7MSC - chains A and N of the 55 polymer chains in the assembly; structure by electron microscopy, 2.97 A resolution.

== Chain A ==
Molecule: 23S rRNA
Source organism: Mycobacterium tuberculosis (strain ATCC 25618 / H37Rv)
Sequence (3138 nucleotides; row label = number of the first residue in the row):
     1 UUGUAAGUGUCUAAGGGCGCAUGGUGGAUGCCUUGGCAUCGAGAGCCGAU
    51 GAAGGACGUGGGAGGCUGCGAUAUGCCUCGGGGAGCUGUCAACCGAGCGU
   101 GGAUCCGAGGAUUUCCGAAUGGGGAAACCCAGCACGAGUGAUGUCGUGCU
   151 ACCCGCAUCUGAAUAUAUAGGGUGCGGGAGGGAACGCGGGGAAGUGAAAC
   201 AUCUCAGUACCCGUAGGAGGAGAAAACAAUUGUGAUUCCGCAAGUAGUGG
   251 CGAGCGAACGCGGAACAGGCUAAACCGCACGCAUGGGUAACCGGGUAGGG
   301 GUUGUGUGUGCGGGGUUGUGGGAGGAUAUGUCUCAGCGCUACCCGGCUGA
   351 GAGGCAGUCAGAAAGUGUCGUGGUUAGCGGAAGUGGCCUGGGAUGGUCUG
   401 CCGUAGACGGUGAGAGCCCGGUACGCGAAAACCCGGCACCUGCCUAGUAU
   451 CAAUUCCCGAGUAGCAGCGGGCCCGUGGAAUCCGCUGUGAAUCCGCCGGG
   501 ACCACCCGGUAAGCCUAAAUACUCCUCGAUGACCGAUAGCGGAUUAGUAC
   551 CGUGAGGGAAUGGUGAAAAGUACCCCGGGAGGGGAGUGAAAGAGUACCUG
   601 AAACCGUGUGCCUACAAUCCGUCAGAGCCUCCUUUUCCUCUCCGGAGGAG
   651 GGUGGUGAUGGCGUGCCUUUUGAAGAAUGAGCCUGCGAGUCAGGGACAUG
   701 UCGCAAGGUUAACCCGUGUGGGGUAGCCGCAGCGAAAGCGAGUCUGAAUA
   751 GGGCGACCCACACGCGCAUACGCGCGUGUGAAUAGUGGCGUGUUCUGGAC
   801 CCGAAGCGGAGUGAUCUACCCAUGGCCAGGGUGAAGCGCGGGUAAGACCG
   851 CGUGGAGGCCCGAACCCACUUAGGUUGAAGACUGAGGGGAUGAGCUGUGG
   901 GUAGGGGUGAAAGGCCAAUCAAACUCCGUGAUAGCUGGUUCUCCCCGAAA
   951 UGCAUUUAGGUGCAGCGUUGCGUGGUUCACCGCGGAGGUAGAGCUACUGG
  1001 AUGGCCGAUGGGCCCUACUAGGUUACUGACGUCAGCCAAACUCCGAAUGC
  1051 CGUGGUGUAAAGCGUGGCAGUGAGACGGCGGGGGAUAAGCUCCGUACGUC
  1101 GAAAGGGAAACAGCCCAGAUCGCCGGCUAAGGCCCCCAAGCGUGUGCUAA
  1151 GUGGGAAAGGAUGUGCAGUCGCAAAGACAACCAGGAGGUUGGCUUAGAAG
  1201 CAGCCACCCUUGAAAGAGUGCGUAAUAGCUCACUGGUCAAGUGAUUGUGC
  1251 GCCGAUAAUGUAGCGGGGCUCAAGCACACCGCCGAAGCCGCGGCACAUCC
  1301 ACCUUGUGGUGGGUGUGGGUAGGGGAGCGUCCCUCAUUCAGCGAAGCCAC
  1351 CGGGUGACCGGUGGUGGAGGGUGGGGGAGUGAGAAUGCAGGCAUGAGUAG
  1401 CGACAAGGCAAGUGAGAACCUUGCCCGCCGAAAGACCAAGGGUUCCUGGG
  1451 CCAGGCCAGUCCGCCCAGGGUGAGUCGGGACCUAAGGCGAGGCCGACAGG
  1501 CGUAGUCGAUGGACAACGGGUUGAUAUUCCCGUACCCGUGUGUGGGCGCC
  1551 CGUGACGAAUCAGCGGUACUAACCACCCAAAACCGGAUCGAUCACUCCCC
  1601 UUCGGGGGUGUGGAGUUCUGGGGCUGCGUGGGAACUUCGCUGGUAGUAGU
  1651 CAAGCGAAGGGGUGACGCAGGAAGGUAGCCGUACCAGUCAGUGGUAACAC
  1701 UGGGGCAAGCCGGUAGGGAGAGCGAUAGGCAAAUCCGUCGCUCACUAAUC
  1751 CUGAGAGGUGACGCAUAGCCGGUUGAGGCGAAUUCGGUGAUCCUCUGCUG
  1801 CCAAGAAAAGCCUCUAGCGAGCACACACACGGCCCGUACCCCAAACCGAC
  1851 ACAGGUGGUCAGGUAGAGCAUACCAAGGCGUACGAGAUAACUAUGGUUAA
  1901 GGAACUCGGCAAAAUGCCCCCGUAACUUCGGGAGAAGGGGGACCGGAAUA
  1951 UCGUGAACACCCUUGCGGUGGGAGCGGGAUCCGGUCGCAGAAACCAGUGA
  2001 GGAGCGACUGUUUACUAAAAACACAGGUCCGUGCGAAGUCGCAAGACGAU
  2051 GUAUACGGACUGACGCCUGCCCGGUGCUGGAAGGUUAAGAGGACCCGUUA
  2101 ACCCGCAAGGGUGAAGCGGAGAAUUUAAGCCCCAGUAAACGGCGGUGGUA
  2151 ACUAUAACCAUCCUAAGGUAGCGAAAUUCCUUGUCGGGUAAGUUCCGACC
  2201 UGCACGAAUGGCGUAACGACUUCUCAACUGUCUCAACCAUAGACUCGGCG
  2251 AAAUUGCACUACGAGUAAAGAUGCUCGUUACGCGCGGCAGGACGAAAAGA
  2301 CCCCGGGACCUUCACUACAACUUGGUAUUGAUGUUCGGUACGGUUUGUGU
  2351 AGGAUAGGUGGGAGACUGUGAAACCUCGACGCCAGUUGGGGCGGAGUCGU
  2401 UGUUGAAAUACCACUCUGAUCGUAUUGGGCAUCUAACCUCGAACCCUGAA
  2451 UCGGGUUUAGGGACAGUGCCUGGCGGGUAGUUUAACUGGGGCGGUUGCCU
  2501 CCUAAAAUGUAACGGAGGCGCCCAAAGGUUCCCUCAACCUGGACGGCAAU
  2551 CAGGUGGCGAGUGUAAAUGCACAAGGGAGCUUGACUGCGAGACUUACAAG
  2601 UCAAGCAGGGACGAAAGUCGGGAUUAGUGAUCCGGCACCCCCGAGUGGAA
  2651 GGGGUGUCGCUCAACGGAUAAAAGGUACCCCGGGGAUAACAGGCUGAUCU
  2701 UCCCCAAGAGUCCAUAUCGACGGGAUGGUUUGGCACCUCGAUGUCGGCUC
  2751 GUCGCAUCCUGGGGCUGGAGCAGGUCCCAAGGGUUGGGCUGUUCGCCCAU
  2801 UAAAGCGGCACGCGAGCUGGGUUUAGAACGUCGUGAGACAGUUCGGUCUC
  2851 UAUCCGCCGCGCGCGUCAGAAACUUGAGGAAACCUGUCCCUAGUACGAGA
  2901 GGACCGGGACGGACGAACCUCUGGUGCACCAGUUGUCCCGCCAGGGGCAC
  2951 CGCUGGAUAGCCACGUUCGGUCAGGAUAACCGCUGAAAGCAUCUAAGCGG
  3001 GAAACCUUCUCCAAGAUCAGGUUUCUCACCCACUUGGUGGGAUAAGGCCC
  3051 CCCGCAGAACACGGGUUCAAUAGGUCAGACCUGGAAGCUCAGUAAUGGGU
  3101 GUAGGGAACUGGUGCUAACCGGCCGAAAACUUACAACA
Disordered / not traced: 1-4, 1013-1022, 3133-3138
Modified residues: 5MU (5-methyluridine 5'-monophosphate) at position 2177; OMG (o2'-methylguanosine-5'-monophosphate) at position 2791
Ion coordination: Mg2+ site 1: C31, G1370; Mg2+ site 2: C46, G217; Mg2+ site 3: G65, U89; Mg2+ site 4 near U72 (its only coordinating residue here); Mg2+ site 5 near U120 (its only coordinating residue here); Mg2+ site 6: A162, U166; Mg2+ site 7: G194, U2481; Mg2+ site 8: A199, C200; Mg2+ site 9 near G220 (its only coordinating residue here); Mg2+ site 10 near C251 (its only coordinating residue here); Mg2+ site 11: G379, G421; Mg2+ site 12: U411, C418; 153 more Mg2+ sites not listed
Residues lining bound ligands: N-formylmethionine (FME): G2299, A2300, C2301, A2689, U2744, U2823

== Chain N ==
Name: 50S ribosomal protein L17
Source organism: Mycobacterium tuberculosis (strain ATCC 25618 / H37Rv)
Reference sequence: P9WHD3 (RL17_MYCTU); residues 1-180 here = UniProt positions 1-180
Amino-acid sequence (180 residues; each row starts with the number of its first residue):
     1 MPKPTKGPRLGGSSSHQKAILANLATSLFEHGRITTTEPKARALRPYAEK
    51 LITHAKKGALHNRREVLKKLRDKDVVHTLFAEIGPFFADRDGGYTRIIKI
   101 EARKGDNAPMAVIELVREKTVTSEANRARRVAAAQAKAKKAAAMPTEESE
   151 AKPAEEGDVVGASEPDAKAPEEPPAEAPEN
Disordered / not traced: 1, 118-180

== How chain A and chain N interact ==
Contacting residue pairs (110; chain A residue first):
  A1406(A) with His-16(N), hydrogen bond to the base; Ala-19(N), base contact
  G1407(A) with His-16(N), hydrogen bond to the sugar; Asn-23(N), base contact
  G1408(A) with Leu-24(N), sugar contact
  C1409(A) with Leu-24(N), sugar contact; Ser-27(N), sugar contact; Ile-34(N), sugar contact; Thr-35(N), phosphate contact; Thr-36(N), hydrogen bond to the phosphate
  A1410(A) with His-31(N), sugar contact; Ile-34(N), phosphate contact; Thr-35(N), hydrogen bond to the phosphate
  G1416(A) with Lys-104(N), hydrogen bond to the sugar
  A1418(A) with Arg-103(N), hydrogen bond to the sugar; Lys-104(N), hydrogen bond to the phosphate; Gly-105(N), base contact; Asp-106(N), base contact
  C1425(A) with Asn-23(N), hydrogen bond to the sugar
  C1426(A) with Ala-19(N), sugar contact; Asn-23(N), hydrogen bond to the sugar; Arg-71(N), sugar contact
  A1690(A) with Lys-73(N), sugar contact
  G1691(A) with Lys-73(N), phosphate contact; Asp-74(N), hydrogen bond to the base; His-77(N), stacking on the base
  U1692(A) with Leu-60(N), base contact; Arg-63(N), hydrogen bond to the sugar; Arg-64(N), hydrogen bond to the base; Leu-67(N), base contact; Lys-73(N), hydrogen bond to the base
  G1693(A) with Leu-60(N), sugar contact; Arg-64(N), base contact
  G1884(A) with Asp-106(N), hydrogen bond to the sugar
  A1885(A) with Asp-106(N), sugar contact; Ala-108(N), sugar contact
  G1886(A) with Leu-10(N), phosphate contact; Thr-37(N), phosphate contact; Pro-39(N), phosphate contact; Lys-40(N), salt bridge to the phosphate
  A1887(A) with Pro-8(N), base contact
  U1888(A) with Lys-6(N), phosphate contact; Gly-7(N), sugar contact
  A2239(A) with Arg-9(N), salt bridge to the phosphate
  U2240(A) with Pro-8(N), phosphate contact; Arg-9(N), hydrogen bond to the phosphate; Gly-12(N), phosphate contact
  C2246(A) with Asn-107(N), hydrogen bond to the sugar
  G2247(A) with Gly-105(N), hydrogen bond to the base; Asp-106(N), base contact; Asn-107(N), hydrogen bond to the sugar
  C2927(A) with Arg-9(N), sugar contact; Ser-14(N), hydrogen bond to the base
  A2928(A) with Pro-2(N), base contact; Lys-3(N), base contact; Pro-4(N), base contact; Thr-5(N), hydrogen bond to the base; Arg-9(N), salt bridge to the phosphate; Ser-14(N), phosphate contact; Gln-17(N), base contact; Tyr-47(N), base contact
  C2939(A) with Lys-73(N), sugar contact
  G2940(A) with Lys-73(N), phosphate contact
  G2944(A) with Arg-64(N), hydrogen bond to the sugar
  G2945(A) with Leu-67(N), sugar contact; Lys-68(N), phosphate contact
  G2946(A) with Lys-68(N), sugar contact; Arg-71(N), sugar contact
  G2947(A) with Lys-18(N), salt bridge to the phosphate
  C2948(A) with Ser-15(N), phosphate contact
  C3051(A) with Lys-99(N), hydrogen bond to the phosphate
  C3052(A) with Arg-42(N), salt bridge to the phosphate; Lys-99(N), salt bridge to the phosphate
  C3053(A) with Arg-42(N), salt bridge to the phosphate
  C3055(A) with Lys-6(N), phosphate contact
  G3057(A) with Lys-6(N), base contact
  G3073(A) with Pro-46(N), phosphate contact; Gly-93(N), base contact
  G3074(A) with Glu-49(N), hydrogen bond to the sugar; Lys-50(N), salt bridge to the phosphate; Asp-91(N), hydrogen bond to the base; Gly-92(N), sugar contact; Gly-93(N), hydrogen bond to the sugar
  U3075(A) with Glu-49(N), phosphate contact; Lys-50(N), salt bridge to the phosphate; Thr-53(N), hydrogen bond to the phosphate
  C3076(A) with Lys-57(N), salt bridge to the phosphate
  A3085(A) with His-61(N), base contact
  A3086(A) with Arg-64(N), hydrogen bond to the phosphate
  G3087(A) with Leu-60(N), sugar contact; Arg-64(N), salt bridge to the phosphate
  G3104(A) with His-61(N), hydrogen bond to the sugar
  G3105(A) with His-61(N), phosphate contact; Glu-65(N), phosphate contact
  G3106(A) with His-54(N), salt bridge to the phosphate
  A3107(A) with Pro-2(N), phosphate contact; Lys-3(N), sugar contact; Pro-4(N), base contact; Lys-50(N), phosphate contact
  A3108(A) with Lys-3(N), sugar contact; Pro-4(N), base contact
  C3115(A) with Arg-90(N), hydrogen bond to the phosphate; Asp-91(N), base contact; Gly-92(N), hydrogen bond to the sugar; Gly-93(N), hydrogen bond to the sugar
  U3116(A) with Arg-45(N), hydrogen bond to the base; Gly-93(N), sugar contact; Thr-95(N), hydrogen bond to the sugar; Arg-96(N), sugar contact
  A3117(A) with Arg-96(N), salt bridge to the phosphate
Other interface residues (no listed pair), chain A (57 interface residues in all): A1417, G1427, A2241, A2943, G3054, A3072
Other interface residues (no listed pair), chain N (67 interface residues in all): Ser-13, Leu-21, Arg-33, Ala-43, Tyr-94, Ile-97, Pro-109, Val-116

== In short ==
The interface between chain A and chain N involves 57 residues on one side and 67 on the other; the contacts
include 33 hydrogen bonds, 13 salt bridges and 1 aromatic stacking contact. Polar contacts include
A1406(A)/His-16(N), G1691(A)/Asp-74(N) and U1692(A)/Arg-64(N). Bound to chain A: N-formylmethionine.
Chain A is 23S rRNA and chain N is 50S ribosomal protein L17, both from Mycobacterium tuberculosis (strain
ATCC 25618 / H37Rv); the structure, Mtb 70SIC in complex with MtbEttA at Pre_R0 state, was determined by
electron microscopy together with 7MSH, 7MSM, 7MSZ, 7MT2, 7MT3 and 7MT7 from the same study.
